6SB2 - chains B and E of the 10 polymer chains in the assembly; structure by electron microscopy, 6.20 A resolution (low resolution: residue-level contacts below are approximate; hydrogen-bond / salt-bridge calls are withheld).

Chain B:
Molecule: mTOR, Serine/threonine-protein kinase mTOR
Organism: Homo sapiens
Notes: EC 2.7.11.1
UniProt: P42345 (MTOR_HUMAN); residue numbers follow UniProt; this construct covers 60-355, 381-2549
Chain sequence (2549 residues; numbered -5 to 2549; 6 numbers in that range are skipped by the numbering (no residue carries them; nothing is unmodelled there); the number before each row is that of its first residue; numbers below 1 keep their minus sign (UNK-5 is residue -5); X marks 78 residues of unknown identity (built as UNK)):
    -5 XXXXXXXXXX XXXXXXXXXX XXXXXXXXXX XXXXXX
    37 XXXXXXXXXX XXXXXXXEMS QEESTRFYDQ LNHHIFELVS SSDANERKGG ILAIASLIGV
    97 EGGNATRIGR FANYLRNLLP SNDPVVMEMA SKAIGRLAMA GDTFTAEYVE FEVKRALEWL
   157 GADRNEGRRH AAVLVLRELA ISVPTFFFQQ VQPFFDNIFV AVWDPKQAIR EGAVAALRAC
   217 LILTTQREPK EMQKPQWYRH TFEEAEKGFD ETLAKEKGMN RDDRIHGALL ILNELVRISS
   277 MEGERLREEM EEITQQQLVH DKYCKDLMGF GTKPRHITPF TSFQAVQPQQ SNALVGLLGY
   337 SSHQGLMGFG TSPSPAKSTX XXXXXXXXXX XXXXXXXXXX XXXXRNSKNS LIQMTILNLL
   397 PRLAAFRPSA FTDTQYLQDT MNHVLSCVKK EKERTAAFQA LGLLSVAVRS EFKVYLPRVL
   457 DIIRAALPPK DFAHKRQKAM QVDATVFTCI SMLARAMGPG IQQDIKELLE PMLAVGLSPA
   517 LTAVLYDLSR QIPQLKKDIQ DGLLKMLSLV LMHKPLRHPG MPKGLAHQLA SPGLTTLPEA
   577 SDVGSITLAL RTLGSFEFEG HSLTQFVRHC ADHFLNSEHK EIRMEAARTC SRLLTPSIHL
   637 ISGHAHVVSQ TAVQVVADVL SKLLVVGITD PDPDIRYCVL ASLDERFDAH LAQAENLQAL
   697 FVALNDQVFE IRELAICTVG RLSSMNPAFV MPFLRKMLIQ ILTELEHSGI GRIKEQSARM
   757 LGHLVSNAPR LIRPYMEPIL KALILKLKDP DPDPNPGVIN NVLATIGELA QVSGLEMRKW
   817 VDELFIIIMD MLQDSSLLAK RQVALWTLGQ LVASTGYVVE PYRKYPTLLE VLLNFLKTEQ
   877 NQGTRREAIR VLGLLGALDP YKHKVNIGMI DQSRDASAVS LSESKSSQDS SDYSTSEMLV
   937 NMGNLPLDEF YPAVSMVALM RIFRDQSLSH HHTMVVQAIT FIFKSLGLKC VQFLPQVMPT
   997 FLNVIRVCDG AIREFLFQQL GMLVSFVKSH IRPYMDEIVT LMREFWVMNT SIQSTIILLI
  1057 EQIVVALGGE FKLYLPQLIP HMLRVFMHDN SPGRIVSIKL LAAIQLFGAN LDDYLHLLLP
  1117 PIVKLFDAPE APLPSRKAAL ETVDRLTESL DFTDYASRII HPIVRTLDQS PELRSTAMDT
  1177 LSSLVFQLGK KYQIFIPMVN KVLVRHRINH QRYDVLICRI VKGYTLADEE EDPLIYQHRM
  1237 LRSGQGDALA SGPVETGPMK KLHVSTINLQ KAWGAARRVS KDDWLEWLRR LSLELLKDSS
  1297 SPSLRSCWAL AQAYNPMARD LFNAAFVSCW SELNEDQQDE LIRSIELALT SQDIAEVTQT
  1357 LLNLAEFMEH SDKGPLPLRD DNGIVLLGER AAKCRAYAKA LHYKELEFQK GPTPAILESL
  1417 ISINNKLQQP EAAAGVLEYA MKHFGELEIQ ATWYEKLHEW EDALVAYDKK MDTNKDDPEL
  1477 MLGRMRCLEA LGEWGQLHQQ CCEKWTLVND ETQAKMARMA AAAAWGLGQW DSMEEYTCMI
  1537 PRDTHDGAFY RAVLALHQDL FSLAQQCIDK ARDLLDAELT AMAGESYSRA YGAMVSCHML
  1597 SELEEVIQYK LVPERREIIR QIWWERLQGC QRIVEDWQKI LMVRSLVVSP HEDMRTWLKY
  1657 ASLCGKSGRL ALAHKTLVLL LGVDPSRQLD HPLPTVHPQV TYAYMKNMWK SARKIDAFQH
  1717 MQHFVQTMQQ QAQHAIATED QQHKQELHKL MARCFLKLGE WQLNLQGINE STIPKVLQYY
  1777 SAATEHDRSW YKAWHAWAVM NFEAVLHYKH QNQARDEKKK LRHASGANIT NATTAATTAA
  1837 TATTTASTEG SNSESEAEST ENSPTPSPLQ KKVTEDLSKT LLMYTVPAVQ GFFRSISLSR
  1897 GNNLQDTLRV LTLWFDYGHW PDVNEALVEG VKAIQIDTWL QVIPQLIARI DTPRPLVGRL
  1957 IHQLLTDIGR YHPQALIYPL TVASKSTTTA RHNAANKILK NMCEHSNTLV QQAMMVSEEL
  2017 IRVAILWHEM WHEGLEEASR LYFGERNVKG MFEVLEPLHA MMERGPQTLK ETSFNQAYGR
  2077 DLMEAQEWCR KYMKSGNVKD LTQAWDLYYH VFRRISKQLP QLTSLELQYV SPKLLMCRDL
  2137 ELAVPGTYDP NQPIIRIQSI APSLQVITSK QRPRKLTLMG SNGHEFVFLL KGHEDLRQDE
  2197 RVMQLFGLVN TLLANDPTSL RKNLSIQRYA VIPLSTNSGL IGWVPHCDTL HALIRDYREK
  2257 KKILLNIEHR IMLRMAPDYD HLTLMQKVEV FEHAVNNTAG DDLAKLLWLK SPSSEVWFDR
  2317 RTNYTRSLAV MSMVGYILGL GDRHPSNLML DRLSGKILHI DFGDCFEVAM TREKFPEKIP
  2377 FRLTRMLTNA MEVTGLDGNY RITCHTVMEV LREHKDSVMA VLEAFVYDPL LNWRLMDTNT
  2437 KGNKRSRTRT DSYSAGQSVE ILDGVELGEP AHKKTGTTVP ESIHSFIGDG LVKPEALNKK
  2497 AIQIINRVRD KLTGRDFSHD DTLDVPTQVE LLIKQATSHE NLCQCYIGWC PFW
Disordered / not traced: -5 to 16, 54-59, 75-81, 157-161, 224-232, 247-257, 290-355, 381-385, 405-409, 467-477, 492-496, 550-577, 596-598, 634-643, 787-790, 904-932, 1223-1260, 1815-1866, 2437-2491
Curated features (UniProtKB/Swiss-Prot):
  - natural variant: Met135 (M135T: In a metastatic melanoma sample), Arg624 (R624H: In FCORD2; uncertain significance), Asp1376 (D1376E: Found in a patient with focal epilepsy; uncertain significance), Tyr1450 (Y1450D: In FCORD2), Trp1456 (W1456G: In FCORD2), Ala1459 (A1459D: In FCORD2; A1459S: In FCORD2; uncertain significance), Leu1460 (L1460P: In FCORD2), Cys1483 (C1483R: In FCORD2), Trp1490 (W1490R: In SKS), Met1595 (M1595I: In SKS), Arg1709 (R1709H: In FCORD2; uncertain significance), Glu1799 (E1799K: In SKS), 12 further natural variant entries in UniProt
  - region: Val2162 to Arg2168 (G-loop), Lys2258 to Gly2296 (Interaction with MLST8), Gly2335 to Asn2343 (Catalytic loop), His2355 to Thr2380 (Activation loop)
  - binding site (1D-myo-inositol hexakisphosphate): Lys1662, Lys1702, Arg1749
  - binding site (ATP): Ser2165, Gln2167, Leu2185, Lys2187, Glu2190, Tyr2225, Gly2238, Trp2239, Val2240, Thr2245, Met2345, Ile2356
  - binding site (Mg(2+)): Asn2343, Asp2357
  - modified residue: Ser567 (Phosphoserine), Thr1162 (Phosphothreonine), Lys1218 (N6-acetyllysine), Ser1261 (Phosphoserine), Ser2159 (Phosphoserine), Thr2164 (Phosphothreonine), Thr2173 (Phosphothreonine), Thr2446 (Phosphothreonine), Ser2448 (Phosphoserine), Ser2478 (Phosphoserine), Ser2481 (Phosphoserine)
  - cross-link: Lys2066 (Glycyl lysine isopeptide (Lys-Gly) (interchain with G-Cter in ubiquitin))
  - mutagenesis: Lys2066 (K2066R: Complete loss ubiquitination by the SCF(FBXO22) complex), Ser2159 (S2159A: Reduces mTORC1-associated S-2481 autophosphorylation; when associated with A-2164. Reduced activity of the mTORC1 complex; S2159D: Mimics phosphorylation ...), Thr2164 (T2164A: Reduces mTORC1-associated S-2481 autophosphorylation; when associated with A-2159; T2164E: Stronger phosphorylation of RPS6KB1; when associated with D-2159), Thr2173 (T2173A: Increased mTOR kinase activity), His2340 (H2340A: Barely detectable kinase activity), Asp2357 (D2357E: Kinase-dead mutant, loss of interaction with TM4SF5 and loss of lysosome membrane localization; when associated with I-2364), Val2364 (V2364I: Kinase-dead mutant, loss of interaction with TM4SF5 and loss of lysosome membrane localization; when associated with E-2357)

Chain E:
Molecule: Target of rapamycin complex subunit LST8
Organism: Homo sapiens
UniProt: Q9BVC4 (LST8_HUMAN); residues 1-326 here = UniProt positions 1-326
Chain sequence (326 residues; each row starts with the number of its first residue):
     1 MNTSPGTVGS DPVILATAGY DHTVRFWQAH SGICTRTVQH QDSQVNALEV TPDRSMIAAA
    61 GYQHIRMYDL NSNNPNPIIS YDGVNKNIAS VGFHEDGRWM YTGGEDCTAR IWDLRSRNLQ
   121 CQRIFQVNAP INCVCLHPNQ AELIVGDQSG AIHIWDLKTD HNEQLIPEPE VSITSAHIDP
   181 DASYMAAVNS TGNCYVWNLT GGIGDEVTQL IPKTKIPAHT RYALQCRFSP DSTLLATCSA
   241 DQTCKIWRTS NFSLMTELSI KSGNPGESSR GWMWGCAFSG DSQYIVTASS DNLARLWCVE
   301 TGEIKREYGG HQKAVVCLAF NDSVLG
Disordered / not traced: 1-7, 325-326

Interface between chain B and chain E:
Residue-residue contacts - 4 pairs, chain B then chain E:
  Met2271(B) with Tyr20(E); Lys313(E)
  Ala2272(B) with Tyr20(E)
  His2277(B) with Tyr62(E)
Other interface residues (no listed pair), chain B (5 interface residues in all): Arg2270, Asp2274
Other interface residues (no listed pair), chain E (7 interface residues in all): Ser43, Gln44, Asn87, Ala314

Overview:
5 residues of chain B and 7 residues of chain E are in contact. UniProt lists 3 residues binding
1D-myo-inositol hexakisphosphate, 12 ATP-binding residues, Mg2+-binding residues Asn2343(B) and Asp2357(B) and
7 mutagenesis sites on chain B.
Chain B is mTOR, Serine/threonine-protein kinase mTOR and chain E is Target of rapamycin complex subunit LST8,
both from Homo sapiens; the structure, cryo-EM structure of mTORC1 bound to active RagA/C GTPases, was
determined by electron microscopy (same publication as 6S6D).
